9GFZ - chain A; structure by X-ray diffraction, 2.50 A resolution.

[Chain A]
Name: LysM domain receptor-like kinase 3
From: Medicago truncatula
Notes: EC 2.7.11.1
UniProt: Q6UD73 (LYK3_MEDTR); numbering as in UniProt (aligned over 302-597)
Chain sequence (296 residues; numbered 302 to 597; the number before each row is that of its first residue):
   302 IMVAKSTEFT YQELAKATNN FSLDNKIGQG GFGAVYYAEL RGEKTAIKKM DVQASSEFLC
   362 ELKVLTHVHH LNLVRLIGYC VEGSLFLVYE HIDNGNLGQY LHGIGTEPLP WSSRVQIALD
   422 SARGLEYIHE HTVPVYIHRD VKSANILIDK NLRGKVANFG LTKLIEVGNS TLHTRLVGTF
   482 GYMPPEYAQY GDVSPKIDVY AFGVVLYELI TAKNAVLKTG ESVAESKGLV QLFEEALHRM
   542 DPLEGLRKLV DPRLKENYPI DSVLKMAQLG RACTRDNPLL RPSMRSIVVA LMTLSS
Not modelled in the structure: 472-475, 520-522, 597
Sequence notes: engineered mutation Asn459 (Asp in Q6UD73)
Ligand contacts: AMP-PNP (ANP; phosphoaminophosphonic acid-adenylate ester): Gly329, Gly331, Gly332, Phe333, Val336, Ala347, Lys349, Val375, Tyr390, Glu391, His392, Ile393, Asn397, Gln400, Asp441, Lys443, Ala445, Asn446, Leu448, Asn459
UniProt features mapped onto this chain:
  - active site: Asp441 (Proton acceptor)
  - binding site (ATP): Ile328 to Val336, Lys349
  - mutagenesis: Gly334 (G334E: In hcl-1; S.meliloti induces extensive root hair deformation and continuous curling, but is unable to induce the formation of tight root hair curls and the subsequent infection threads)

[Summary]
Bound to chain A: AMP-PNP. From UniProt: active-site residue Asp441, 10 ATP-binding residues and one
mutagenesis site.
Chain A is LysM domain receptor-like kinase 3 (Medicago truncatula); the structure, Crystal structure of
Medicago Truncatula LYK3 kinase domain D459N, was determined by X-ray diffraction (same publication as 9GB9).
